PDB entry 8PXN | X-ray diffraction, 1.95 A resolution | chain A

Chain A:
Molecule: Bromodomain-containing protein 4
From: Homo sapiens
UniProt: O60885 (BRD4_HUMAN); residue numbers follow UniProt; this construct covers 44-168
Sequence (127 residues; each row starts with the number of its first residue):
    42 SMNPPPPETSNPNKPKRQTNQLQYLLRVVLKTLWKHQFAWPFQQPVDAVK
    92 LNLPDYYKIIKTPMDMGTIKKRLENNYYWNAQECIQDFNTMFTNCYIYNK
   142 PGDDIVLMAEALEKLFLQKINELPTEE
Construct notes: expression tag (42-43)
Residues lining bound ligands: ZTT ((1R)-7-[2-[[(1R)-1,3-dimethyl-2-oxidanylidene-1H-3-benzazepin-7-yl]oxy]ethoxy]-1,3-dimethyl-1H-3-benzazepin-2-one): Trp81, Pro82, Phe83, Val87, Leu92, Leu94, Tyr97, Cys136, Tyr139, Asn140, Asp145, Ile146, Met149

In short:
Bound to chain A: compound ZTT.
Chain A is Bromodomain-containing protein 4 (Homo sapiens); the structure, N-TERMINAL BROMODOMAIN OF HUMAN
BRD4 WITH (1R,1'R)-7,7'-(ethane-1,2-diylbis(oxy))bis(1,3-dimethyl-1,3-dihydro-2H-benzo[d]azepin-2-one), was
determined by X-ray diffraction, deposited together with 8PXM.
